Entry 9LYO (electron microscopy, 3.07 A resolution); this record covers chains i and B of the 9 polymer chains in the assembly.

# Chain i
Protein: REGN10987 Fab homologue (Light chain)
Organism: Homo sapiens
Notes: antibody fragment or engineered binder
Chain sequence (218 residues; row label = number of the first residue in the row):
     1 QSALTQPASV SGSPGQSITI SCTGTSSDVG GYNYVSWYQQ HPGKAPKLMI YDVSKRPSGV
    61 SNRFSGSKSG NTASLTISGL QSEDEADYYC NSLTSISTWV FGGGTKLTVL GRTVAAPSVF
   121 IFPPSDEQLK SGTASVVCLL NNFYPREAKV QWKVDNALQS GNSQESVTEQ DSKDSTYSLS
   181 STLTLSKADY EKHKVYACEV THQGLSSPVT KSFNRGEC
Disulfides: Cys22-Cys90, Cys138-Cys198

# Chain B
Protein: Spike glycoprotein
Organism: Severe acute respiratory syndrome coronavirus 2
UniProtKB: P0DTC2 (SPIKE_SARS2); aligned to UniProt positions 16-1205 over residues 19-1208 (the alignment contains insertions or deletions, so no single offset holds)
Chain sequence (1286 residues; row label = number of the first residue in the row; numbers below 1 keep their minus sign (Met-2 is residue -2)):
    -2 METDTLLLWV LLLWVPGSTG DVNLTTRTQL PPAYTNSFTR GVYYPDKVFR SSVLHSTQDL
    58 FLPFFSNVTW FHAISGTNGT KRFDNPVLPF NDGVYFASTE KSNIIRGWIF GTTLDSKTQS
   118 LLIVNNATNV VIKVCEFQFC NDPFLGVYHK NNKSWMESEF RVYSSANNCT FEYVSQPFLM
   178 DLEGKQGNFK NLREFVFKNI DGYFKIYSKH TPINLVRDLP QGFSALEPLV DLPIGINITR
   238 FQTLLALHRS YLTPGDSSSG WTAGAAAYYV GYLQPRTFLL KYNENGTITD AVDCALDPLS
   298 ETKCTLKSFT VEKGIYQTSN FRVQPTESIV RFPNITNLCP FGEVFNATRF ASVYAWNRKR
   358 ISNCVADYSV LYNSASFSTF KCYGVSPTKL NDLCFTNVYA DSFVIRGDEV RQIAPGQTGK
   418 IADYNYKLPD DFTGCVIAWN SNNLDSKVGG NYNYLYRLFR KSNLKPFERD ISTEIYQAGS
   478 TPCNGVEGFN CYFPLQSYGF QPTYGVGYQP YRVVVLSFEL LHAPATVCGP KKSTNLVKNK
   538 CVNFNFNGLT GTGVLTESNK KFLPFQQFGR DIDDTTDAVR DPQTLEILDI TPCSFGGVSV
   598 ITPGTNTSNQ VAVLYQGVNC TEVPVAIHAD QLTPTWRVYS TGSNVFQTRA GCLIGAEHVN
   658 NSYECDIPIG AGICASYQTQ TNSHRAAASV ASQSIIAYTM SLGAENSVAY SNNSIAIPIN
   718 FTISVTTEIL PVSMTKTSVD CTMYICGDST ECSNLLLQYG SFCTQLNRAL TGIAVEQDKN
   778 TQEVFAQVKQ IYKTPPIKDF GGFNFSQILP DPSKPSKRSF IEDLLFNKVT LADAGFIKQY
   838 GDCLGDIAAR DLICAQKFNG LTVLPPLLTD EMIAQYTSAL LAGTITSGWT FGAGAALQIP
   898 FAMQMAYRFN GIGVTQNVLY ENQKLIANQF NSAIGKIQDS LSSTASALGK LQDVVNQNAQ
   958 ALNTLVKQLS SNFGAISSVL NDILARLDPP EAEVQIDRLI TGRLQSLQTY VTQQLIRAAE
  1018 IRASANLAAT KMSECVLGQS KRVDFCGKGY HLMSFPQSAP HGVVFLHVTY VPAQEKNFTT
  1078 APAICHDGKA HFPREGVFVS NGTHWFVTQR NFYEPQIITT HNTFVSGNCD VVIGIVNNTV
  1138 YDPLQPELDS FKEELDKYFK NHTSPDVDLG DISGINASVV NIQKEIDRLN EVAKNLNESL
  1198 IDLQELGKYE QEFGSGGYIP EAPRDGQAYV RKDGEWVLLS TFLKGQDNSA DIQHSGRPLE
  1258 SRGPFEQKLI SEEDLNMHTG HHHHHH
Disordered / not traced: -2 to 29, 70-81, 145-154, 177-186, 243-262, 622-638, 676-690, 828-844, 1147-1283
Sequence notes: initiating methionine (-2); expression tag (-1 to 18, 1209-1283); conflict Tyr501 (Asn in P0DTC2), Asp570 (Ala in P0DTC2), Gly614 (Asp in P0DTC2), His681 (Pro in P0DTC2), Ala683 (Arg in P0DTC2), Ala685 (Arg in P0DTC2), Ile716 (Thr in P0DTC2), Ala982 (Ser in P0DTC2), Pro986 (Lys in P0DTC2), Pro987 (Val in P0DTC2), His1118 (Asp in P0DTC2)
Swiss-Prot annotation at these positions:
  - glycosylation (N-linked (GlcNAc...) asparagine): Asn20 (complex), Asn64 (hybrid), Asn334 (complex), Asn606 (hybrid)
Disulfides: Cys132-Cys166, Cys291-Cys301, Cys336-Cys361, Cys379-Cys432, Cys391-Cys525, Cys480-Cys488, Cys538-Cys590, Cys617-Cys649, Cys662-Cys671, Cys738-Cys760, Cys743-Cys749, Cys1032-Cys1043, Cys1082-Cys1126
Glycans and other covalent adducts: N-acetylglucosamine (NAG) linked to Asn64, Asn123, Asn165, Asn234, Asn282, Asn331, Asn343, Asn603, Asn616, Asn657, Asn709, Asn717, Asn801, Asn1074, Asn1098, Asn1134

# Interface between chain i and chain B
Pairs across the interface - 4 pairs, chain i then chain B:
  Tyr32(i) with Thr500(B), hydrogen bond (side chain-backbone)
  Tyr34(i) with Pro499(B), hydrogen bond (side chain-backbone); Gln506(B)
  Asp52(i) with Asn440(B), hydrogen bond
Also at the interface, not in a pair above, chain i (6 interface residues in all): Lys55, Leu93, Trp99
Also at the interface, not in a pair above, chain B (6 interface residues in all): Asn439, Val445

# Summary
Chain i and chain B each contribute 6 residues to their interface; the contacts include 3 hydrogen bonds.
Polar pairs include Tyr32(i)-Thr500(B), Tyr34(i)-Pro499(B) and Asp52(i)-Asn440(B). Covalently linked
N-acetylglucosamine: at Asn64(B), Asn123(B), Asn165(B), Asn234(B), Asn282(B) and Asn331(B) and 10 more.
Chain i is REGN10987 Fab homologue (Light chain) (Homo sapiens) and chain B is Spike glycoprotein (Severe
acute respiratory syndrome coronavirus 2); the structure, Alpha SARS-CoV-2 spike protein in complex with
REGN10987 Fab homologue, was determined by electron microscopy, deposited together with 9LYP.
